4Q1I - chains B and C of the 3 polymer chains in the assembly; structure by X-ray diffraction, 2.10 A resolution.

Chain B (and C):
Name: Polyketide biosynthesis enoyl-CoA isomerase PksI
Source organism: Bacillus subtilis
Notes: EC 4.-.-.-; chain C of this document is another copy of the same molecule, construct and numbering; everything in this record applies to it too
UniProtKB: P40802 (PKSI_BACSU); residue numbers follow UniProt; this construct covers 1-249
Chain sequence (268 residues; each row starts with the number of its first residue; numbers below 1 keep their minus sign (Met-18 is residue -18)):
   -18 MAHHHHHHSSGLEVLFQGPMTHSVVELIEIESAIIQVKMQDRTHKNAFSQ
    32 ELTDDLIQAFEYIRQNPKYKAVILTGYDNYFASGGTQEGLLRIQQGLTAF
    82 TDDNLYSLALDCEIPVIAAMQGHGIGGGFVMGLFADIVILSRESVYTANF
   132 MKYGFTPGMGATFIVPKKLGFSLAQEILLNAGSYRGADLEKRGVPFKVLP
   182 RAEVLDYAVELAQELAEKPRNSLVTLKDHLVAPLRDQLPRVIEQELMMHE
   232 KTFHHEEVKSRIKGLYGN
Unresolved in the structure: -18 to 3 (chain C: -18 to -3, 71-83, 132-134, 226-249)
Sequence notes: expression tag (-18 to 0); engineered mutation Ala80 (Lys in P40802)
What the authors report for this chain:
  - catalytic residues: His230
  - mutagenesis - H230A: decreased catalytic activity on 3-methyl glutaconyl-SNAC
  - mutagenesis - H230A: decreased catalytic activity on 3-methyl glutaconyl-CoA
  - mutagenesis - K232A, H235A: unchanged catalytic activity

How chain B and chain C interact:
Pairs across the interface (38):
  Met132(B) with Lys199(C); Ser203(C); Leu204(C), hydrophobic
  Gly135(B) with Pro200(C); Ser203(C), hydrogen bond (backbone-side chain)
  Thr137(B) with Ser203(C)
  Pro138(B) with Leu207(C)
  Thr143(B) with Leu207(C); His210(C), hydrogen bond
  Phe152(B) with Leu211(C)
  Ser153(B) with Lys149(C), hydrogen bond (side chain-backbone); Pro176(C); Phe177(C)
  Gln156(B) with Asp117(C); Lys149(C), hydrogen bond; Val212(C)
  Glu157(B) with Ile118(C)
  Leu159(B) with Leu207(C)
  Leu160(B) with Lys199(C); Leu204(C); Leu207(C)
  Asn161(B) with Leu192(C); Glu195(C), hydrogen bond; Leu196(C), hydrogen bond (side chain-backbone); Lys199(C), hydrogen bond (backbone-side chain)
  Arg173(B) with Val175(C); Pro176(C), hydrogen bond (side chain-backbone); Lys178(C)
  Gln225(B) with His210(C)
  Met229(B) with Thr206(C); His210(C)
  Lys232(B) with Asn202(C), hydrogen bond (backbone-side chain); Thr206(C)
  Thr233(B) with Asn202(C); Ser203(C)
  Glu238(B) with Pro200(C)
  Arg242(B) with Glu198(C), hydrogen bond (side chain-backbone); Pro200(C)
Other interface residues (no listed pair), chain B (24 interface residues in all): Lys133, Phe136, Leu154, Ala162, His236
Other interface residues (no listed pair), chain C (26 interface residues in all): Pro96, Lys148, Tyr188, Lys208, Leu215

Summary:
The interface between chain B and chain C involves 24 residues on one side and 26 on the other; the contacts
include 10 hydrogen bonds. Polar pairs include Gly135(B)-Ser203(C), Thr143(B)-His210(C) and
Ser153(B)-Lys149(C). The paper reports the catalytic residue His230(B); H230A of chain B reduces catalytic
activity on 3-methyl glutaconyl-SNAC; 3 substitutions were tested in all.
Chain B and chain C are both Polyketide biosynthesis enoyl-CoA isomerase PksI (Bacillus subtilis); the
structure, Structure and mechanism of a dehydratase/decarboxylase enzyme couple involved in polyketide
beta-branching, was determined by X-ray diffraction (same publication as 4Q1G, 4Q1H, 4Q1J and 4Q1K).
